PDB entry 7V0R | X-ray diffraction, 2.51 A resolution | chains C and I of the 6 polymer chains in the assembly

[Chain C]
Molecule: Cyclic GMP-AMP synthase
Source organism: Mus musculus
Notes: EC 2.7.7.86; fragment: catalytic domain
UniProtKB: Q8C6L5 (CGAS_MOUSE); residues 147-507 here = UniProt positions 147-507
Sequence (364 residues; row label = number of the first residue in the row):
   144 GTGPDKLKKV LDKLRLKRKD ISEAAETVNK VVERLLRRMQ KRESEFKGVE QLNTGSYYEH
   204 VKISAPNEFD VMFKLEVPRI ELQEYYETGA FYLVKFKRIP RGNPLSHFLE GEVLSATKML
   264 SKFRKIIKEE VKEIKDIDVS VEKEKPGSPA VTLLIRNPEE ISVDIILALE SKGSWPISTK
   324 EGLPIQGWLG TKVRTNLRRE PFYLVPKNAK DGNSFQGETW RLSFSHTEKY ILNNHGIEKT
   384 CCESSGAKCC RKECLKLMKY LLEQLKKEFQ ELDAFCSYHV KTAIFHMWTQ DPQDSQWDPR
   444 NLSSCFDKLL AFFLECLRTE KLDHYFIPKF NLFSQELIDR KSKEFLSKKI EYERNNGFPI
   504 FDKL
Unresolved in the structure: 144-148, 239-246, 252-255, 353-358, 507
Differences from the reference sequence: expression tag (144-146)
Ion coordination: Mg2+ site 1: Glu211, Asp213 (together with OKX); Mg2+ site 2: Glu211, Asp213, Asp307 (together with OKX); Zn2+: His378, Cys384, Cys385, Cys392
Residues lining bound ligands: OKX ([(2R,3R,4R,5R)-4-[[(2R,3S,4R,5R)-5-(6-aminopurin-9-yl)-3,4-bis(oxidanyl)oxolan-2-yl]methoxy-oxidanyl-phosphoryl]oxy-5-(2-azanyl-6-oxidanylidene-1H-purin-9-yl)-3-oxidanyl-oxolan-2-yl]methoxy-[[oxidanyl(phosphonooxy)phosphoryl]methyl]phosphinic acid): Gly198, Ser199, Glu202, Lys205, Glu211, Asp213, Met215, Gly290, Ser291, Pro292, Ala293, Asp307, Ile309, Val348, Lys350, Arg364, Leu365, Ser366, Ser368, Lys402, Cys419, Ser420, Tyr421, Lys424
Swiss-Prot annotation at these positions:
  - region: Lys372 to Lys395 (DNA-binding)
  - motif: Leu154 to Leu159 (Nuclear export signal), Asp281 to Ser291 (Nuclear localization signal)
  - binding site (GTP): Thr197, Asp307, Arg364 to Glu371
  - binding site (ATP): Ser199, Glu371, Lys402, Ser420 to Lys424
  - binding site (Mg(2+)): Glu211, Asp213, Asp307
  - binding site (2',3'-cGAMP): Asp213, Gly290, Asp307, Lys350, Arg364 to Ser366
  - binding site (Zn(2+)): His378, Cys384, Cys385, Cys392
  - site: Arg241 (Arginine-anchor), Asp307, Ile308 (Cleavage)
  - modified residue: Lys156 (N6-lactoyllysine), Glu176 (PolyADP-ribosyl glutamic acid), Ser199 (Phosphoserine), Tyr201 (Phosphotyrosine), Glu272 (5-glutamyl polyglutamate), Ser291 (Phosphoserine), Glu302 (5-glutamyl glutamate), Lys372 (N6-acetyllysine), Lys382 (N6-acetyllysine), Lys402 (N6-acetyllysine), Ser420 (Phosphoserine), Lys491 (N6-methyllysine)
  - lipidation (S-palmitoyl cysteine): Cys392, Cys393, Cys459
  - cross-link (Glycyl lysine isopeptide (Lys-Gly)): Lys217 (interchain with G-Cter in SUMO), Lys271 (interchain with G-Cter in ubiquitin), Lys335 (interchain with G-Cter in SUMO), Lys372 (interchain with G-Cter in SUMO), Lys382 (interchain with G-Cter in SUMO), Lys399 (interchain with G-Cter in ubiquitin), Lys402 (interchain with G-Cter in ubiquitin), Lys409 (interchain with G-Cter in ubiquitin), Lys410 (interchain with G-Cter in ubiquitin), Lys464 (interchain with G-Cter in SUMO)
  - mutagenesis: Lys156 (K156Q: Mimics lactylation; knockin mice show higher mortality following HSV-1 infection), Asn172 (N172K: Induces alteration of the DNA-binding surface and leads to decreased synthesis of cyclic GMP-AMP (cGAMP); when associated with L-180), Glu176 (E176A: Abolished poly-ADP-ribosylation by PARP1, stimulating interferon production in knockin mice), Arg180 (R180L: Induces alteration of the DNA-binding surface and leads to decreased synthesis of cyclic GMP-AMP (cGAMP); when associated with K-182), Gly198 (G198A: Abolishes stimulation of interferon production; when associated with A-199), Ser199 (S199A: Abolishes stimulation of interferon production; when associated with A-199), Tyr201 (Y201E: Phosphomimetic mutant; reduced translocation to the nucleus following treatment with etoposide), Glu211 to Asp213 (Abolished nucleotidyltransferase activity. Does not affect nuclear localization and tethering to chromatin), Glu211 (E211A: Abolishes ability to promote type-I interferon production), Asp213 (D213A: Abolishes ability to promote type-I interferon production), Lys217 (K217R: Reduced sumoylation), Arg222 (R222E: Impaired tethering to chromatin, leading to constitutive activation in the absence of DNA), 31 further mutagenesis entries in UniProt

[Chain I]
Molecule: Palindromic DNA18
Sequence (18 nucleotides; numbered 1 to 18; the number before each row is that of its first residue):
     1 ATCTGTACAT GTACAGAT

[Chain C / chain I interface]
Pairs across the interface - 11 pairs, chain C then chain I:
  Arg158(C) - DT12(I)  salt bridge to the phosphate
  Leu159(C) - DT12(I)  sugar contact
  Lys160(C) - DA13(I)  phosphate contact
  Arg161(C) - DG11(I)  base contact
  Arg161(C) - DT12(I)  hydrogen bond to the base
  Arg161(C) - DA13(I)  hydrogen bond to the phosphate
  His203(C) - DT10(I)  hydrogen bond to the phosphate
  His203(C) - DG11(I)  phosphate contact
  Glu386(C) - DT10(I)  phosphate contact
  Lys395(C) - DT10(I)  phosphate contact
  Lys395(C) - DG11(I)  salt bridge to the phosphate
Also at the interface, not in a pair above, chain C (10 interface residues in all): Ile164, Lys184, Cys385
Also at the interface, not in a pair above, chain I (5 interface residues in all): DC3

[In short]
The interface between chain C and chain I involves 10 residues on one side and 5 on the other; the contacts
include 3 hydrogen bonds and 2 salt bridges. Polar pairs include Arg161(C)-DT12(I), Arg161(C)-DA13(I) and
His203(C)-DT10(I). Ligands of chain C: compound OKX.
Here chain C is Cyclic GMP-AMP synthase (Mus musculus) and chain I is Palindromic DNA18. Entry 7V0R (Structure
of Ternary Complex of cGAS with dsDNA and Bound 5 -ppcpG(2 ,5 )pA) was determined by X-ray diffraction.
